6YYT - chains B and Q of the 8 polymer chains in the assembly; structure by electron microscopy, 2.90 A resolution.

== Chain B ==
Protein: nsp8
From: Severe acute respiratory syndrome coronavirus 2
Notes: EC 3.4.19.12, 3.4.22.-, 3.4.22.69, 2.7.7.48, 3.6.4.12, 3.6.4.13, 3.1.13.-, 3.1.-.-, 2.1.1.-
Reference sequence: P0DTD1 (R1AB_SARS2); residues 1-198 here correspond to UniProt positions 3943-4140 (UniProt number = residue number + 3942)
Amino-acid sequence (201 residues; numbered -2 to 198; the number before each row is that of its first residue; numbers below 1 keep their minus sign (Ser-2 is residue -2)):
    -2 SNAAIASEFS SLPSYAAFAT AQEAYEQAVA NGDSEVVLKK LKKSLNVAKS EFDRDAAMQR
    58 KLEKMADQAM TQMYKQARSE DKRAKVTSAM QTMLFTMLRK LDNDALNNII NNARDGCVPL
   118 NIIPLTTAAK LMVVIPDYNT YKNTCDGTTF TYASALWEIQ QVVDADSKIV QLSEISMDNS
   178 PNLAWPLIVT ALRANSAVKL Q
Unresolved in the structure: -2 to 5, 192-198
Construct notes: expression tag (-2 to 0)
Curated features (UniProtKB/Swiss-Prot):
  - site: Gln198 (Cleavage)
What the authors report for this chain:
  - binding site for RNA product: Lys58
  - mutagenesis - K58A: abolished growth (citing earlier work)

== Chain Q ==
Molecule: RNA product
Sequence (18 nucleotides; row label = number of the first residue in the row):
     1 UUUUCAUGCU ACGCGUAG
Unresolved in the structure: 1-4

== Interface between chain B and chain Q ==
Contacting residue pairs - 7 pairs, chain B then chain Q:
  Lys36(B) with C5(Q), hydrogen bond to the sugar; A6(Q), phosphate contact
  Lys40(B) with A6(Q), salt bridge to the phosphate
  Asp50(B) with C14(Q), hydrogen bond to the sugar; G15(Q), sugar contact
  Arg51(B) with G13(Q), hydrogen bond to the sugar; C14(Q), hydrogen bond to the sugar
Interface residues without a listed pair, chain B (5 interface residues in all): Ala54

== In short ==
Chain B and chain Q each contribute 5 residues to their interface; the contacts include 4 hydrogen bonds and 1
salt bridge. Polar pairs include Lys36(B)-C5(Q), Asp50(B)-C14(Q) and Arg51(B)-G13(Q). From the paper: a
binding site for RNA product at Lys58(B); K58A of chain B abolishes growth.
Here chain B is nsp8 (Severe acute respiratory syndrome coronavirus 2) and chain Q is RNA product. Entry 6YYT
(Structure of replicating SARS-CoV-2 polymerase) was determined by electron microscopy.
